PDB entry 6AD7 | X-ray diffraction, 2.95 A resolution | chains C and D of the 3 polymer chains in the assembly

# Chain C
Molecule: antibody Fab fragment heavy chain
From: Mus musculus
Notes: antibody fragment or engineered binder
Sequence (222 residues; numbered 1 to 222; the number before each row is that of its first residue):
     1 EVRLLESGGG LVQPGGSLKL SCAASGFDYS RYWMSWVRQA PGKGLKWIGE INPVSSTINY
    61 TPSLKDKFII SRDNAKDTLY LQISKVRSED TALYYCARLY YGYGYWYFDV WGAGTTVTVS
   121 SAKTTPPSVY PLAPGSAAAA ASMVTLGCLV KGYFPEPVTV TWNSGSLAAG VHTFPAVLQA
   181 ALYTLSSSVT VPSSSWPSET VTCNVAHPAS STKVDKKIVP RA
Disulfides: Cys22-Cys96, Cys148-Cys203

# Chain D
Molecule: antibody Fab fragment light chain
From: Mus musculus
Notes: antibody fragment or engineered binder
Sequence (211 residues; each row starts with the number of its first residue):
     1 DIVLTQSPAI MSAAPGDKVT MTCSASSSVS YIHWYQQKSG TSPKRWIYDT SKLTSGVPVR
    61 FSGSGSGTSY SLTINTMEAE DAATYYCQQW SSHPQTFGGG TKLEILRADA APTVSIFPPS
   121 SEQLTSGGAS VVCFLNNFYP KDINVKWKID GSERQNGVLN SWTDQDSKDS TYSMSSTLTL
   181 TKDEYERHNS YTCEATHKTS TSPIVKSFNR A
Disulfides: Cys23-Cys87, Cys133-Cys193

# Interface between chain C and chain D
Contacting residue pairs - 75 pairs, chain C then chain D:
  Gln39(C) - Gln37(D)  hydrogen bond
  Gln39(C) - Tyr86(D)  hydrogen bond
  Leu45(C) - Tyr86(D)  hydrophobic
  Leu45(C) - Phe97(D)  hydrophobic
  Trp47(C) - Gln95(D)
  Glu50(C) - Trp90(D)
  Tyr95(C) - Gln37(D)  hydrogen bond
  Tyr95(C) - Pro43(D)
  Leu99(C) - Trp90(D)  hydrophobic
  Gly102(C) - Asp49(D)
  Tyr103(C) - Tyr31(D)  hydrophobic
  Tyr103(C) - Asp49(D)  hydrogen bond (backbone-side chain)
  Tyr103(C) - Lys52(D)
  Tyr105(C) - Tyr31(D)  hydrophobic
  Tyr105(C) - His33(D)  hydrogen bond (backbone-side chain)
  Tyr105(C) - Asp49(D)
  Tyr105(C) - Ser91(D)
  Trp106(C) - His33(D)
  Trp106(C) - Trp90(D)
  Tyr107(C) - His33(D)
  Tyr107(C) - Tyr35(D)
  Tyr107(C) - Arg45(D)
  Tyr107(C) - Tyr48(D)  hydrophobic
  Phe108(C) - Tyr35(D)  hydrogen bond (backbone-side chain)
  Phe108(C) - Gln88(D)
  Phe108(C) - Trp90(D)  hydrophobic
  Phe108(C) - Phe97(D)  hydrophobic
  Asp109(C) - Arg45(D)  salt bridge
  Trp111(C) - Tyr35(D)
  Trp111(C) - Pro43(D)
  Trp111(C) - Phe97(D)  hydrophobic
  Gly112(C) - Ser42(D)
  Tyr130(C) - Ser120(D)
  Tyr130(C) - Glu122(D)
  Tyr130(C) - Gln123(D)
  Tyr130(C) - Ser126(D)  hydrogen bond
  Pro131(C) - Ser120(D)
  Pro131(C) - Glu122(D)
  Leu132(C) - Phe117(D)  hydrophobic
  Leu132(C) - Val132(D)  hydrophobic
  Leu132(C) - Phe134(D)  hydrophobic
  Ala133(C) - Phe117(D)
  Ala133(C) - Pro118(D)
  Thr145(C) - Ser115(D)  hydrogen bond
  Thr145(C) - Phe117(D)
  Leu146(C) - Phe134(D)
  Gly147(C) - Phe134(D)
  Leu149(C) - Ser130(D)
  Lys151(C) - Gln123(D)
  Lys151(C) - Ser130(D)
  Lys151(C) - Thr179(D)
  His172(C) - Asn137(D)
  His172(C) - Ser173(D)  hydrogen bond
  Thr173(C) - Thr163(D)
  Phe174(C) - Phe134(D)  hydrophobic
  Phe174(C) - Asn136(D)
  Phe174(C) - Ser161(D)
  Phe174(C) - Thr163(D)
  Phe174(C) - Ser173(D)
  Phe174(C) - Met174(D)
  Phe174(C) - Ser175(D)
  Pro175(C) - Ser161(D)  hydrogen bond (backbone-side chain)
  Pro175(C) - Trp162(D)
  Val177(C) - Leu159(D)  hydrophobic
  Val177(C) - Asn160(D)
  Val177(C) - Ser161(D)
  Gln179(C) - Leu159(D)
  Ser186(C) - Phe134(D)
  Ser186(C) - Ser175(D)
  Ser188(C) - Phe134(D)
  Ser188(C) - Asn136(D)  hydrogen bond
  Lys216(C) - Glu122(D)  salt bridge
  Arg221(C) - Pro118(D)  hydrogen bond (side chain-backbone)
  Arg221(C) - Pro119(D)  hydrogen bond (side chain-backbone)
  Arg221(C) - Ser120(D)
Other interface residues (no listed pair), chain C (42 interface residues in all): Val37, Lys43, Gly44, Pro62, Ala113, Pro134, Gly135, Ser187
Other interface residues (no listed pair), chain D (43 interface residues in all): Ser30, Thr41, His93, Pro94, Gly99

# Summary
42 residues of chain C and 43 residues of chain D are in contact; the contacts include 13 hydrogen bonds and 2
salt bridges. Among the polar pairs are Asp109(C)-Arg45(D), Lys216(C)-Glu122(D) and Gln39(C)-Gln37(D).
Chain C is antibody Fab fragment heavy chain and chain D is antibody Fab fragment light chain, both from Mus
musculus; the structure, Crystal structure of the E148D mutant CLC-ec1 in 20 mM bromide, was determined by
X-ray diffraction together with 6AD8, 6ADA, 6ADB, 6ADC, 6K5A, 6K5D, 6K5F and 6K5I from the same study.
